9JJJ - chains A and B of the 3 polymer chains in the assembly; structure by electron microscopy, 2.45 A resolution.

== Chain A (and B) ==
Protein: Capsid protein
From: Rabbit hemorrhagic disease virus 2
Notes: chain B of this document is another copy of the same molecule, construct and numbering; everything in this record applies to it too
Reference sequence: A0A3S8Q1D6 (A0A3S8Q1D6_RHDV); residues 1-579 here = UniProt positions 1-579
Amino-acid sequence (579 residues; each row starts with the number of its first residue):
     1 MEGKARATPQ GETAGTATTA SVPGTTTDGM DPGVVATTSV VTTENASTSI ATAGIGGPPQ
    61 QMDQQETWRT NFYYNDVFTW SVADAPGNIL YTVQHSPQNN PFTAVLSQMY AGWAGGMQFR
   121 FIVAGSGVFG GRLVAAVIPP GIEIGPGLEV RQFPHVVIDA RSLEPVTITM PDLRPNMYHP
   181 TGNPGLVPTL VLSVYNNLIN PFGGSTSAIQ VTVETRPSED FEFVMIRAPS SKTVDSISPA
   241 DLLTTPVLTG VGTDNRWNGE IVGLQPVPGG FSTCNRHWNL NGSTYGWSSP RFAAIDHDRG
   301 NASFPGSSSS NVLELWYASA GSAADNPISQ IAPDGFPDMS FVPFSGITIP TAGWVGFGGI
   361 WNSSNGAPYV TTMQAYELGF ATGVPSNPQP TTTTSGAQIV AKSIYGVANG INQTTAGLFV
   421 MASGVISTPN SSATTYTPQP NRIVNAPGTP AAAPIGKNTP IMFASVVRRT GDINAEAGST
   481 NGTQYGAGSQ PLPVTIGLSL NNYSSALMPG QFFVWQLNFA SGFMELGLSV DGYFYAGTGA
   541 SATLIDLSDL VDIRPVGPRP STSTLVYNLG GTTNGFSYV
Unresolved in the structure: 1-40, 306-310, 570-579 (chain B: 1-22, 306-310, 570-579)
Differences from the reference sequence: conflict Met62 (Val in A0A3S8Q1D6), Ile347 (Thr in A0A3S8Q1D6)

== How chain A and chain B interact ==
Pairs across the interface (34):
  Glu44(A) with Gly57(B); Pro58(B)
  Asn45(A) with Gly54(B); Ile55(B), hydrogen bond (side chain-backbone)
  Thr48(A) with Gly54(B); Ile55(B)
  Thr52(A) with Met177(B)
  Pro140(A) with Tyr178(B); Pro180(B)
  Gly141(A) with Gly182(B); Asn183(B); Thr233(B); Val234(B), hydrogen bond (backbone-backbone)
  Ile142(A) with Arg227(B); Lys232(B)
  Glu143(A) with Lys232(B), hydrogen bond (backbone-backbone); Thr233(B)
  Glu149(A) with Ala228(B); Ser230(B)
  Gln152(A) with Ala228(B)
  Phe153(A) with Arg227(B); Ala228(B), hydrophobic
  Pro154(A) with Ile226(B), hydrophobic
  Asp172(A) with Ile55(B)
  Leu173(A) with Ile55(B); Met225(B), hydrophobic
  Arg174(A) with Ile55(B); Met177(B); Tyr178(B)
  Pro175(A) with Asn176(B); Met177(B), hydrogen bond (backbone-backbone)
  Asn176(A) with Asn176(B); Met177(B)
  Leu186(A) with Asn183(B)
Also at the interface, not in a pair above, chain A (21 interface residues in all): Ser49, Pro139, Met177
Also at the interface, not in a pair above, chain B (24 interface residues in all): Ala51, Thr52, Gly56, Ala111, Pro229, Ser231

== In short ==
The interface between chain A and chain B involves 21 residues on one side and 24 on the other, with 4
hydrogen bonds. Among the polar pairs are Asn45(A)-Ile55(B), Gly141(A)-Val234(B) and Glu143(A)-Lys232(B).
Both chains are Capsid protein (Rabbit hemorrhagic disease virus 2). Entry 9JJJ (Cryo-EM structure of a T=3
VLP of RHDV GI.2) was determined by electron microscopy together with 9JJG, 9JJH and 9JJI from the same study.
